Entry 8JB3 (X-ray diffraction, 1.77 A resolution); this record covers chain A.

Chain A:
Molecule: IMP-specific 5'-nucleotidase 1
Source organism: Saccharomyces cerevisiae
Notes: EC 3.1.3.99
Reference sequence: Q99312 (ISN1_YEAST); residue numbers follow UniProt; this construct covers 4-450
Sequence (455 residues; row label = number of the first residue in the row):
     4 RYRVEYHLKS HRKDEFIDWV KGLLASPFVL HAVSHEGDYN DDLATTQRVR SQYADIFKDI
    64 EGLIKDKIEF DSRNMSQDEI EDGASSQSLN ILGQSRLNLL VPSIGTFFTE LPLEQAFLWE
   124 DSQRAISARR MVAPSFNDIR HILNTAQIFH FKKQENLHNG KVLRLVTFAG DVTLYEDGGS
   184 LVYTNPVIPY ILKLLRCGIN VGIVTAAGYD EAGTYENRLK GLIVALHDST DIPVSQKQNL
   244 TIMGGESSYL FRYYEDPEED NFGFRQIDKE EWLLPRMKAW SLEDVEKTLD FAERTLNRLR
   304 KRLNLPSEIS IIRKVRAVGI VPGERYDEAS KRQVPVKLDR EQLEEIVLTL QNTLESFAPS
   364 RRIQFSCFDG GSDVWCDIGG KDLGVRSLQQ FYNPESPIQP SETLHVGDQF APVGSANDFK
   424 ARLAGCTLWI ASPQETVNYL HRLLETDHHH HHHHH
Unresolved in the structure: 4-14, 78-92, 331-332, 451-458
Modified / non-standard residues: Mse78 (selenomethionine); Mse134, Mse246, Mse280 (selenomethionine; parent Met)
Construct notes: engineered mutation A172 (Asp in Q99312); expression tag (451-458)
Ion coordination: Mg2+: D174, D411 (together with phosphate ion)
Residues lining bound ligands:
  - inosinic acid (IMP): D174, D180, G181, A209, A210, G211, Y212, R221, K317, A320, F371, D376, W378, D380
  - inosine (NOS): D17, F19, S106, I107, G108, T109, F110, L114, L146, Q150, R425, C429, T430

Overview:
Bound to chain A: inosine and inosinic acid. The Mg2+ site is built by D174 and D411.
Chain A is IMP-specific 5'-nucleotidase 1 (Saccharomyces cerevisiae); the structure, Structure and allosteric
regulation of the inosine 5'-monophosphate-specific phosphatase ISN1 from Saccharomyces cerevisiae, was
determined by X-ray diffraction, deposited together with 8J6H.
